PDB entry 6U9R | X-ray diffraction, 2.10 A resolution | chain A

Chain A:
Protein: Histone-lysine N-methyltransferase
From: Homo sapiens
Notes: EC 2.1.1.43
UniProt: B4DIJ7 (B4DIJ7_HUMAN); residues 3813-3969 here correspond to UniProt positions 167-323 (UniProt number = residue number - 3646)
Chain sequence (158 residues; numbered 3812 to 3969; the number before each row is that of its first residue):
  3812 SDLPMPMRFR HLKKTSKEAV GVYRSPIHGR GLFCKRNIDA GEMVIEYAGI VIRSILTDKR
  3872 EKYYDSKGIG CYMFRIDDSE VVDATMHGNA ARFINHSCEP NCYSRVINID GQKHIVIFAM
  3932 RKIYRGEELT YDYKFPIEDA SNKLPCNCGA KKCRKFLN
Not modelled in the structure: 3812, 3947-3953, 3969
Differences from the reference sequence: expression tag (3812); engineered mutation Ile3861 (Asn215 in B4DIJ7), Leu3867 (Gln221 in B4DIJ7)
Ion coordination: Zn2+: Cys3909, Cys3957, Cys3959, Cys3964
Residues lining bound ligands: Q2P (5'-{[(3S)-3-amino-3-carboxypropyl]({1-[(3-chlorophenyl)methyl]azetidin-3-yl}methyl)amino}-5'-deoxyadenosine): Ile3838, His3839, Gly3840, Arg3841, Gly3881, Cys3882, Tyr3883, Arg3903, Phe3904, Ile3905, Asn3906, His3907, Tyr3944, Pro3956, Cys3957, Asn3958, Cys3959
What the authors report for this chain:
  - binding site for Q2P: His3839, Tyr3883

In short:
Bound to chain A: compound Q2P. Cys3909, Cys3957, Cys3959 and Cys3964 form the Zn2+ site. The paper reports a
binding site for Q2P at His3839 and Tyr3883.
Chain A is Histone-lysine N-methyltransferase (Homo sapiens); the structure, MLL1 SET N3861I/Q3867L bound to
inhibitor 12 (TC-5140), was determined by X-ray diffraction (same publication as 6U9K, 6U9M and 6U9N).
